Entry 7RMH (electron microscopy, 3.10 A resolution); this record covers chains A and R of the 6 polymer chains in the assembly.

== Chain A ==
Molecule: Guanine nucleotide-binding protein G(s) subunit alpha isoforms short
From: Homo sapiens
UniProt: P63092 (GNAS2_HUMAN); the construct has insertions or renumbered stretches relative to UniProt, so the offset changes along the chain: 6-61 = UniProt 6-61; 193-195 = UniProt 62-64; 204-253 = UniProt 204-253; 264-394 = UniProt 264-394
Chain sequence (248 residues; row label = number of the first residue in the row; note: 141 numbers in that range are skipped by the numbering (no residue carries them; nothing is unmodelled there)):
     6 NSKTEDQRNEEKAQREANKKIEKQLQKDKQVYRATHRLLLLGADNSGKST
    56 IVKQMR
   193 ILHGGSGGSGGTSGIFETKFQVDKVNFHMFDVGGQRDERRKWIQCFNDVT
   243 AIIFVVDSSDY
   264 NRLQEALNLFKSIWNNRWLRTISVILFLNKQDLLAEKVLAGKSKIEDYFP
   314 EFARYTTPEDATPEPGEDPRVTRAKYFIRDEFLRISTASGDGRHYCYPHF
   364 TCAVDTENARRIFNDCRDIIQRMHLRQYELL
Disordered / not traced: 6-13, 193-205, 304-305, 322-327, 353-355
Construct notes: engineered mutation Asp49 (Gly in P63092), Asn50 (Glu in P63092), Asp249 (Ala in P63092), Asp252 (Ser in P63092), Ala372 (Ile in P63092), Ile375 (Val in P63092); linker (196-203)

== Chain R ==
Molecule: Substance-P receptor
From: Homo sapiens
UniProt: P25103 (NK1R_HUMAN); numbering as in UniProt (aligned over 1-407)
Chain sequence (418 residues; numbered -10 to 407; the number before each row is that of its first residue; numbers below 1 keep their minus sign (Asp-10 is residue -10)):
   -10 DYKDDDDASIDMDNVLPVDSDLSPNISTNTSEPNQFVQPAWQIVLWAAAY
    40 TVIVVTSVVGNVVVMWIILAHKRMRTVTNYFLVNLAFAEASMAAFNTVVN
    90 FTYAVHNEWYYGLFYCKFHNFFPIAAVFASIYSMTAVAFDRYMAIIHPLQ
   140 PRLSATATKVVICVIWVLALLLAFPQGYYSTTETMPSRVVCMIEWPEHPN
   190 KIYEKVYHICVTVLIYFLPLLVIGYAYTVVGITLWASEIPGDSSDRYHEQ
   240 VSAKRKVVKMMIVVVCTFAICWLPFHIFFLLPYINPDLYLKKFIQQVYLA
   290 IMWLAMSSTMYNPIIYCCLNDRFRLGFKHAFRCCPFISAGDYEGLEMKST
   340 RYLQTQGSVYKVSRLETTISTVVGAHEEEPEDGPKATPSSLDLTSNCSSR
   390 SDSKTMTESFSFSSNVLS
Disordered / not traced: -10 to 22, 225-238, 321-407
Disulfides: Cys105-Cys180
Construct notes: expression tag (-10 to 0)
From the paper describing this entry:
  - mutagenesis - M174I, R177M: unchanged signaling with Substance P
  - mutagenesis - R177M (20-fold): decreased signaling in response to SP
  - mutagenesis - R177M: unchanged expression
  - mutagenesis - N85D, N85Q, N89D, H108A, H108Q, Y287F, Y287H: decreased signaling
  - mutagenesis - R177M: unchanged signaling in response to Ca2+ mobilization
  - mutagenesis - M174I: unchanged signaling in response to Ca2+ signaling

== Interface between chain A and chain R ==
Residue-residue contacts - 24 pairs, chain A then chain R:
  His41(A) - Leu138(R)
  Tyr358(A) - Gln239(R)  hydrogen bond
  Phe376(A) - Leu138(R)  hydrophobic
  Arg380(A) - Ile135(R)
  Arg380(A) - Pro137(R)
  Ile383(A) - Pro137(R)
  Ile383(A) - Leu138(R)  hydrophobic
  Gln384(A) - Ile134(R)
  Gln384(A) - Pro137(R)
  Arg385(A) - Gln239(R)  hydrogen bond
  His387(A) - Pro137(R)
  Leu388(A) - Ile134(R)  hydrophobic
  Gln390(A) - Thr67(R)
  Tyr391(A) - Thr67(R)
  Tyr391(A) - Asp129(R)
  Tyr391(A) - Ala133(R)
  Tyr391(A) - Arg141(R)
  Glu392(A) - Met63(R)
  Glu392(A) - Asn68(R)
  Glu392(A) - Asn309(R)
  Glu392(A) - Phe312(R)
  Leu393(A) - Arg130(R)
  Leu393(A) - Val246(R)
  Leu393(A) - Met249(R)  hydrophobic
Also at the interface, not in a pair above, chain A (18 interface residues in all): Arg38, Val217, Phe219, Cys379, Leu394
Also at the interface, not in a pair above, chain R (22 interface residues in all): Gln139, Pro140, Leu223, Ala242, Lys243, Leu308

== Overview ==
The interface between chain A and chain R involves 18 residues on one side and 22 on the other; the contacts
include 2 hydrogen bonds. Polar pairs include Tyr358(A)-Gln239(R) and Arg385(A)-Gln239(R). From the paper:
N85D, N85Q and N89D of chain R, among others, reduce signaling; R177M of chain R reduces signaling in response
to SP; 9 substitutions were tested in all.
Chain A is Guanine nucleotide-binding protein G(s) subunit alpha isoforms short and chain R is Substance-P
receptor, both from Homo sapiens; the structure, Substance P bound to active human neurokinin 1 receptor in
complex with miniGs399, was determined by electron microscopy (same publication as 7RMG and 7RMI).
